PDB entry 8FIQ | X-ray diffraction, 2.66 A resolution | chains A and B

Chain A:
Name: cs207AB
From: synthetic construct
Amino-acid sequence (210 residues; row label = number of the first residue in the row; numbers below 1 keep their minus sign (Met-2 is residue -2)):
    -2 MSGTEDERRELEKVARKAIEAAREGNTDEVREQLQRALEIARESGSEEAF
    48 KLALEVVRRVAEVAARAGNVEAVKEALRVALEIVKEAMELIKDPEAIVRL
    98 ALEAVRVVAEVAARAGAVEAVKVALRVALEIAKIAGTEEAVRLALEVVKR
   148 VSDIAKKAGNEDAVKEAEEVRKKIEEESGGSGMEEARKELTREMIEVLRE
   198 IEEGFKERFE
Unresolved in the structure: -2 to 1, 174-207

Chain B:
Name: cs207AB
From: synthetic construct
Amino-acid sequence (210 residues; each row starts with the number of its first residue; numbers below 1 keep their minus sign (Met-5 is residue -5)):
    -5 MSGTEDERRELEKVARKAIEAAREGNTDEVREQLQRALEIARESGSEEAF
    45 KLALEVVRRVAEVAARAGNVEAVKEALRVALEIVKEAMELIKDPEAIVRL
    95 ALEAVRVVAEVAARAGAVEAVKVALRVALEIAKIAGTEEAVRLALEVVKR
   145 VSDIAKKAGNEDAVKEAEEVRKKIEEESGGSGMEEARKELTREMIEVLRE
   195 IEEGFKERFE
Unresolved in the structure: -5 to 178, 204

Chain A / chain B interface:
Residue-residue contacts - 36 pairs, chain A then chain B:
  Val67(A) with Arg181(B)
  Val70(A) with Leu184(B), hydrophobic
  Lys71(A) with Glu183(B), salt bridge; Leu184(B); Glu187(B)
  Leu74(A) with Leu184(B), hydrophobic; Glu187(B); Met188(B), hydrophobic; Val191(B)
  Arg75(A) with Glu187(B)
  Leu78(A) with Val191(B), hydrophobic; Glu194(B)
  Met85(A) with Gly198(B); Phe199(B)
  Pro91(A) with Phe203(B), hydrophobic
  Val95(A) with Phe199(B), hydrophobic
  Val102(A) with Leu192(B), hydrophobic; Ile195(B), hydrophobic
  Val105(A) with Leu192(B), hydrophobic
  Val108(A) with Met188(B), hydrophobic
  Ala109(A) with Met188(B), hydrophobic
  Ala114(A) with Thr185(B)
  Glu116(A) with Ile189(B)
  Ala117(A) with Met188(B), hydrophobic; Ile189(B), hydrophobic; Leu192(B)
  Val120(A) with Ile189(B), hydrophobic; Leu192(B), hydrophobic
  Ala121(A) with Leu192(B)
  Val124(A) with Leu192(B); Glu196(B)
  Ile128(A) with Glu196(B); Phe199(B)
  Ile131(A) with Phe199(B), hydrophobic; Lys200(B); Phe203(B), hydrophobic
Also at the interface, not in a pair above, chain A (27 interface residues in all): Val81, Ala98, Ala101, Ala112, Glu127, Ala132
Also at the interface, not in a pair above, chain B (17 interface residues in all): Ala180

Summary:
27 residues of chain A face 17 of chain B across their interface, with 1 salt bridge. Its one salt-bridged
contact is Lys71(A)-Glu183(B).
Both chains are cs207AB (synthetic construct). Entry 8FIQ (Multi-state design of two-state switchable hinge
proteins) was determined by X-ray diffraction, deposited together with 8FIH, 8FIT and 8FVT.
